8VEE - chains H and L of the 9 polymer chains in the assembly; structure by electron microscopy, 3.18 A resolution.

Chain H:
Protein: T5-1E08 Fab heavy chain
Organism: Homo sapiens
Notes: antibody fragment or engineered binder
Sequence (238 residues; numbered 1 to 220 plus 18 insertion-coded residues; the number before each row is that of its first residue; a row labelled like 35A-35B holds insertion residues (35A, then the next letters in order)):
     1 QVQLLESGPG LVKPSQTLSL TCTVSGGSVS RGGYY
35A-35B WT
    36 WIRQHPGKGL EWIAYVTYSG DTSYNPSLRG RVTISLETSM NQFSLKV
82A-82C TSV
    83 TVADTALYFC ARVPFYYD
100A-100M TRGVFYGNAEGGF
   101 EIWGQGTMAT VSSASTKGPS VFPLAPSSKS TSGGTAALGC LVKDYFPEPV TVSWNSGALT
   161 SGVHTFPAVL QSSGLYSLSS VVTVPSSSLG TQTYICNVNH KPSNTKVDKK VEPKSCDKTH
Disordered / not traced: 111-220
Cystine bridges: Cys22-Cys92

Chain L:
Protein: T5-1E08 Fab light chain
Organism: Homo sapiens
Notes: antibody fragment or engineered binder
Sequence (214 residues; numbered 1 to 214; the number before each row is that of its first residue):
     1 DIQMTQSPSS LSASVGDRVT ITCRASQGIT NDLRWYQQKP GKAPQCLISS ASRLQSGVSS
    61 RFSGSGSGTE FTLTISSLQP EDFATYYCLQ HNSYQWTFGQ GTKVEIKRTV AAPSVFIFPP
   121 SDEQLKSGTA SVVCLLNNFY PREAKVQWKV DNALQSGNSQ ESVTEQDSKD STYSLSSTLT
   181 LSKADYEKHK VYACEVTHQG LSSPVTKSFN RGEC
Disordered / not traced: 106-214
Cystine bridges: Cys23-Cys88

Chain H / chain L interface:
Pairs across the interface (30; chain H residue first):
  Tyr35(H) with Trp96(L), hydrophobic
  Thr35B(H) with Trp96(L)
  Ile37(H) with Phe98(L), hydrophobic
  Gln39(H) with Gln38(L), hydrogen bond; Tyr87(L)
  Leu45(H) with Gln38(L); Tyr87(L), hydrophobic; Phe98(L)
  Glu46(H) with Phe98(L)
  Trp47(H) with Trp96(L); Phe98(L)
  Tyr50(H) with Tyr94(L)
  Ser58(H) with Tyr94(L), hydrogen bond (side chain-backbone)
  Pro61(H) with Gln95(L)
  Val95(H) with Arg34(L); Trp96(L), hydrophobic
  Pro96(H) with Arg34(L)
  Tyr99(H) with Arg53(L); Leu54(L), hydrogen bond (side chain-backbone); Gln55(L); Ser56(L)
  Thr100A(H) with Ser56(L)
  Phe100M(H) with Gln55(L); Ser56(L)
  Glu101(H) with Tyr36(L), hydrogen bond; Cys46(L); Gln55(L)
  Trp103(H) with Tyr36(L), hydrophobic; Pro44(L)
  Gly104(H) with Ala43(L)
Other interface residues (no listed pair), chain H (22 interface residues in all): Lys43, Gly44, Asn60, Phe91
Other interface residues (no listed pair), chain L (16 interface residues in all): Gln100

In short:
22 residues of chain H and 16 residues of chain L are in contact, with 4 hydrogen bonds. Polar contacts
include Gln39(H)-Gln38(L), Ser58(H)-Tyr94(L) and Tyr99(H)-Leu54(L).
Here chain H is T5-1E08 Fab heavy chain and chain L is T5-1E08 Fab light chain, both from Homo sapiens. Entry
8VEE (Cryo-EM structure of antibody T5-1E08 in complex with H7N9 Influenza Hemagglutinin Trimer
(A/Shanghai/2/13)) was determined by electron microscopy together with 8VEB, 8VED, 8VEF and 8T1G from the same
study.
